3FL3 - chains A and B; structure by X-ray diffraction, 1.60 A resolution.

[Chain A (and B)]
Name: Ribonuclease pancreatic
From: Bos taurus
Notes: EC 3.1.27.5; chain B of this document is another copy of the same molecule, construct and numbering; everything in this record applies to it too
Reference sequence: P61823 (RNAS1_BOVIN); residues 1-124 here correspond to UniProt positions 27-150 (UniProt number = residue number + 26)
Chain sequence (124 residues; row label = number of the first residue in the row):
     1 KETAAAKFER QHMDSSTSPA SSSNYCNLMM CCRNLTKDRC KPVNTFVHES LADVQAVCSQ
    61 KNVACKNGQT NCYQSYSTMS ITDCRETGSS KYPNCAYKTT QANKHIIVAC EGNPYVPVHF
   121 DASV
Unresolved in the structure: 19-21 (chain B: fully traced)
Construct notes: engineered mutation Pro19 (Ala45 in P61823), Leu28 (Gln54 in P61823), Cys31 (Lys57 in P61823), Cys32 (Ser58 in P61823)
Modified positions: Cys31 (s-(2-amino-2-oxoethyl)-l-cysteine; YCM); Cys32 (s-(2-amino-2-oxoethyl)-l-cysteine; YCM)
Swiss-Prot annotation at these positions:
  - active site: His12 (Proton acceptor), His119 (Proton donor)
  - binding site (substrate): Lys7, Arg10, Lys41 to Thr45, Lys66, Arg85
  - glycosylation: Lys1 (N-linked (Glc) (glycation) lysine), Lys7 (N-linked (Glc) (glycation) lysine), Asn34 (N-linked (GlcNAc...) asparagine), Lys37 (N-linked (Glc) (glycation) lysine), Lys41 (N-linked (Glc) (glycation) lysine)
Cystine bridges: Cys26-Cys84, Cys40-Cys95, Cys58-Cys110, Cys65-Cys72

[How chain A and chain B interact]
Pairs across the interface (81):
  Ala4(A) - Val118(B)  hydrophobic
  Ala5(A) - Val116(B)  hydrophobic
  Ala5(A) - Pro117(B)
  Phe8(A) - Val54(B)  hydrophobic
  Phe8(A) - Val108(B)  hydrophobic
  Phe8(A) - Pro117(B)
  Phe8(A) - Val118(B)
  Phe8(A) - His119(B)
  Phe8(A) - Phe120(B)
  Glu9(A) - Arg33(B)  hydrogen bond (backbone-side chain)
  Glu9(A) - Leu51(B)
  Arg10(A) - Arg33(B)  hydrogen bond (backbone-side chain)
  Arg10(A) - Asn34(B)
  Arg10(A) - Leu35(B)
  Gln11(A) - Leu35(B)
  Gln11(A) - Lys41(B)  hydrogen bond
  Gln11(A) - Asn44(B)  hydrogen bond (backbone-side chain)
  Gln11(A) - Thr45(B)
  Gln11(A) - Phe46(B)
  His12(A) - Asn44(B)
  His12(A) - Thr45(B)  hydrogen bond (side chain-backbone)
  His12(A) - Phe46(B)
  His12(A) - Val47(B)  hydrogen bond (backbone-backbone)
  His12(A) - Phe120(B)
  Met13(A) - Arg33(B)  hydrogen bond (backbone-side chain)
  Met13(A) - Val47(B)
  Met13(A) - Glu49(B)
  Met13(A) - Leu51(B)  hydrophobic
  Met13(A) - Val54(B)  hydrophobic
  Asp14(A) - Tyr25(B)  hydrogen bond
  Asp14(A) - Met29(B)
  Asp14(A) - Arg33(B)  salt bridge
  Asp14(A) - Val47(B)  hydrogen bond (backbone-backbone)
  Asp14(A) - His48(B)  salt bridge
  Ser15(A) - Val47(B)
  Ser15(A) - His48(B)
  Ser15(A) - Glu49(B)  hydrogen bond (side chain-backbone)
  Ser15(A) - Ser50(B)
  Ser15(A) - Leu51(B)
  Ser16(A) - His48(B)  hydrogen bond (backbone-backbone)
  Tyr25(A) - Asp14(B)  hydrogen bond
  Arg33(A) - Glu9(B)  hydrogen bond (side chain-backbone)
  Arg33(A) - Arg10(B)  hydrogen bond (side chain-backbone)
  Arg33(A) - Met13(B)  hydrogen bond (side chain-backbone)
  Arg33(A) - Asp14(B)  salt bridge
  Leu35(A) - Arg10(B)
  Leu35(A) - Gln11(B)
  Lys41(A) - Gln11(B)
  Lys41(A) - His12(B)
  Asn44(A) - Gln11(B)  hydrogen bond (side chain-backbone)
  Asn44(A) - His12(B)  hydrogen bond
  Thr45(A) - Gln11(B)
  Thr45(A) - His12(B)  hydrogen bond (backbone-side chain)
  Phe46(A) - Gln11(B)
  Phe46(A) - His12(B)
  Val47(A) - His12(B)  hydrogen bond (backbone-backbone)
  Val47(A) - Met13(B)
  Val47(A) - Asp14(B)  hydrogen bond (backbone-backbone)
  Val47(A) - Ser15(B)
  His48(A) - Asp14(B)  hydrogen bond (side chain-backbone)
  His48(A) - Ser15(B)
  His48(A) - Ser16(B)  hydrogen bond (backbone-backbone)
  Glu49(A) - Met13(B)
  Glu49(A) - Ser15(B)  hydrogen bond (backbone-side chain)
  Ser50(A) - Met13(B)
  Ser50(A) - Ser15(B)
  Leu51(A) - Glu9(B)
  Leu51(A) - Met13(B)  hydrophobic
  Leu51(A) - Ser15(B)
  Val54(A) - Phe8(B)  hydrophobic
  Val54(A) - Met13(B)  hydrophobic
  Asn103(A) - Gln101(B)  hydrogen bond
  Val108(A) - Phe8(B)  hydrophobic
  Val116(A) - Ala5(B)  hydrophobic
  Pro117(A) - Ala5(B)
  Pro117(A) - Phe8(B)
  Val118(A) - Ala4(B)  hydrophobic
  Val118(A) - Phe8(B)
  His119(A) - Phe8(B)
  Phe120(A) - Phe8(B)
  Phe120(A) - His12(B)
Also at the interface, not in a pair above, chain A (36 interface residues in all): Thr17, Met29, Asn34, Gln55, Glu111

[Summary]
Chain A and chain B form an interface of 36 and 33 residues respectively, with 24 hydrogen bonds and 3 salt
bridges. Polar pairs include Asp14(A)-Arg33(B), Asp14(A)-His48(B) and Glu9(A)-Arg33(B). Curated annotation
(UniProt) lists active-site residues His12(A) and His119(A) and 9 substrate-binding residues on chain A.
Both chains are Ribonuclease pancreatic (Bos taurus). Entry 3FL3 (X-ray structure of the ligand free non
covalent swapped form of the A19P/Q28L/K31C/S32C mutant of bovine ...) was determined by X-ray diffraction,
deposited together with 3FKZ, 3FL0 and 3FL1.
